1ZGP - chains A and B of the 4 polymer chains in the assembly; structure by X-ray diffraction, 1.90 A resolution.

[Chain A (and B)]
Name: Red fluorescent protein drFP583
Organism: Discosoma sp
Notes: chain B of this document is another copy of the same molecule, construct and numbering; everything in this record applies to it too
UniProtKB: Q9U6Y8 (DSRD_DISSP); aligned to UniProt positions 1-225 over residues 1-225
Chain sequence (223 residues; row label = number of the first residue in the row; note: 2 numbers in that range are skipped by the numbering (no residue carries them; nothing is unmodelled there)):
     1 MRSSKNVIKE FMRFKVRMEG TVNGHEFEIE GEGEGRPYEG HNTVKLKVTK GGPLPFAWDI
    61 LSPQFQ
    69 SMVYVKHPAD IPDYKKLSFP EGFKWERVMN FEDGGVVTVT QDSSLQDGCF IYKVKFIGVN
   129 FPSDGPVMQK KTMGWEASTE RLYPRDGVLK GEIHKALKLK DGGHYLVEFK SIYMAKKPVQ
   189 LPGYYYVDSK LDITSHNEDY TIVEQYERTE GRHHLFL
Disordered / not traced: 1-5
Sequence notes: chromophore (66, 66, 66); engineered mutation Met70 (Lys in Q9U6Y8)
Modified positions: Gln66 ([2-(3-carbamoyl-1-imino-propyl)-4-(4-hydroxy-benzylidene)-5-oxo-4,5-dihydro-imidazol-1-yl]-acetic acid; CRQ)
Curated features (UniProtKB/Swiss-Prot):
  - cross-link: Gln66 (2-iminomethyl-5-imidazolinone (Gln-Gly))
Covalently attached groups: covalent link Gln66-Ser69

[Interface between chain A and chain B]
Pairs across the interface - 43 pairs, chain A then chain B:
  Thr21(A) - Thr108(B)
  Asn23(A) - Glu94(B)
  Asn23(A) - Met182(B)
  Gly24(A) - Lys92(B)  hydrogen bond (backbone-side chain)
  Gly24(A) - Glu94(B)
  Glu26(A) - Lys123(B)  salt bridge
  Lys92(A) - Gly24(B)  hydrogen bond (side chain-backbone)
  Glu94(A) - Asn23(B)
  Glu94(A) - Gly24(B)
  Glu94(A) - Gly126(B)
  Glu94(A) - Val127(B)
  Glu94(A) - Asn128(B)  hydrogen bond (side chain-backbone)
  Val96(A) - Val104(B)  hydrophobic
  Val104(A) - Val96(B)  hydrophobic
  Val104(A) - Thr106(B)
  Thr106(A) - Val104(B)
  Thr106(A) - Thr106(B)  hydrogen bond
  Thr106(A) - Ile125(B)  hydrogen bond (side chain-backbone)
  Thr106(A) - Val127(B)
  Val107(A) - Val127(B)
  Thr108(A) - Thr21(B)
  Lys123(A) - Glu26(B)
  Lys123(A) - Ile125(B)
  Phe124(A) - Ile125(B)
  Ile125(A) - Thr106(B)  hydrogen bond (backbone-side chain)
  Ile125(A) - Lys123(B)
  Ile125(A) - Phe124(B)
  Ile125(A) - Ile125(B)  hydrophobic
  Gly126(A) - Glu94(B)
  Val127(A) - Glu94(B)
  Val127(A) - Thr106(B)
  Val127(A) - Val107(B)
  Asn128(A) - Glu94(B)  hydrogen bond (backbone-side chain)
  Asn128(A) - Lys158(B)  hydrogen bond
  Asn128(A) - Ile180(B)
  Ser131(A) - Asp154(B)
  Asp132(A) - Asp154(B)
  Asp154(A) - Pro130(B)
  Asp154(A) - Ser131(B)
  Asp154(A) - Asp132(B)
  Lys158(A) - Asn128(B)  hydrogen bond
  Ile180(A) - Asn128(B)
  Met182(A) - Asn23(B)
Also at the interface, not in a pair above, chain A (26 interface residues in all): Arg95, Val105, Lys178
Also at the interface, not in a pair above, chain B (25 interface residues in all): Arg95

[Summary]
26 residues of chain A and 25 residues of chain B are in contact; the contacts include 9 hydrogen bonds and 1
salt bridge. Polar pairs include Glu26(A)-Lys123(B), Gly24(A)-Lys92(B) and Glu94(A)-Asn128(B).
Chain A and chain B are both Red fluorescent protein drFP583 (Discosoma sp); the structure, Crystal Structure
of the Discosoma Red Fluorescent Protein (DsRed) Variant K70M, was determined by X-ray diffraction (same
publication as 1ZGO and 1ZGQ).
